Entry 8OWV (X-ray diffraction, 1.73 A resolution); this record covers chains EEE and BBB of the 3 polymer chains in the assembly.

Chain EEE:
Molecule: Spike protein S1
Organism: Severe acute respiratory syndrome coronavirus 2
UniProtKB: P0DTC2 (SPIKE_SARS2); residue numbers follow UniProt; this construct covers 331-532
Amino-acid sequence (209 residues; row label = number of the first residue in the row):
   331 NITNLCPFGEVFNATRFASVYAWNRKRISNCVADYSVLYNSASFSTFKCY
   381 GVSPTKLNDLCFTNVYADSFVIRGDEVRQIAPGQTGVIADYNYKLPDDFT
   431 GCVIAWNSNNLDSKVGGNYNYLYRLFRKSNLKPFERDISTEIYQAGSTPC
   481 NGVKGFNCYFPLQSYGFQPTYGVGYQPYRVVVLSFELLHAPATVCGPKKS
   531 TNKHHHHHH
Unresolved in the structure: 529-539
Sequence notes: conflict Val417 (Lys in P0DTC2); variant Lys484 (Glu in P0DTC2), Tyr501 (Asn in P0DTC2); expression tag (533-539)
Swiss-Prot annotation at these positions:
  - region: Arg403 to Asp405 (Integrin-binding motif), Asn448 to Phe456 (Immunodominant HLA epitope recognized by the CD8+)
  - glycosylation (N-linked (GlcNAc...) asparagine): Asn331 (complex), Asn343 (complex)
Disulfide bonds: Cys336-Cys361, Cys379-Cys432, Cys391-Cys525, Cys480-Cys488
Covalently attached groups: N-acetylglucosamine (NAG) linked to Asn343
Reported in the primary citation:
  - contacts within the chain: Arg403-Tyr505

Chain BBB:
Molecule: F2
Organism: Lama glama
Amino-acid sequence (132 residues; numbered 3 to 134; the number before each row is that of its first residue):
     3 QVQLVESGGGLVQAGGSLRLACIASGRTFHSYVMAWFRQAPGKEREFVAA
    53 ISWSSTPTYYGESVKGRFTISRDNAKNTVYLQMNRLKPEDTAVYFCAADR
   103 GESYYYTRPTEYEFWGQGTQVTVSSKHHHHHH
Unresolved in the structure: 128-134
Disulfide bonds: Cys24-Cys98

How chain EEE and chain BBB interact:
Pairs across the interface - 34 pairs, chain EEE then chain BBB:
  Tyr369(EEE) with Tyr106(BBB), hydrogen bond (backbone-side chain)
  Ser371(EEE) with Tyr107(BBB), hydrogen bond (backbone-side chain)
  Ala372(EEE) with Tyr107(BBB); Arg110(BBB), hydrogen bond (backbone-side chain)
  Phe374(EEE) with Tyr107(BBB); Arg110(BBB), hydrogen bond (backbone-side chain)
  Ser375(EEE) with Arg110(BBB), hydrogen bond (backbone-side chain); Glu113(BBB)
  Thr376(EEE) with Glu113(BBB), hydrogen bond
  Phe377(EEE) with Ser105(BBB), hydrogen bond (backbone-side chain); Tyr106(BBB), hydrogen bond (backbone-backbone); Tyr107(BBB), hydrophobic; Glu113(BBB), hydrogen bond (backbone-side chain)
  Lys378(EEE) with Asp101(BBB), salt bridge; Glu104(BBB); Glu113(BBB), hydrogen bond (side chain-backbone)
  Cys379(EEE) with Trp55(BBB); Gly103(BBB); Glu104(BBB), hydrogen bond (backbone-backbone)
  Tyr380(EEE) with Trp55(BBB), hydrophobic; Arg102(BBB); Gly103(BBB)
  Gly381(EEE) with Trp55(BBB)
  Val382(EEE) with Trp55(BBB)
  Ser383(EEE) with Pro59(BBB); Tyr61(BBB), hydrogen bond; Glu104(BBB), hydrogen bond
  Pro384(EEE) with Glu104(BBB); Ser105(BBB); Tyr106(BBB)
  Thr385(EEE) with Pro59(BBB); Tyr61(BBB)
  Pro412(EEE) with Arg102(BBB)
  Asp427(EEE) with Arg102(BBB), hydrogen bond (backbone-side chain)
Also at the interface, not in a pair above, chain EEE (18 interface residues in all): Gly413

Summary:
18 residues of chain EEE and 12 residues of chain BBB are in contact, with 14 hydrogen bonds and 1 salt
bridge. Among the polar pairs are Lys378(EEE)-Asp101(BBB), Tyr369(EEE)-Tyr106(BBB) and
Ser371(EEE)-Tyr107(BBB). Covalently linked N-acetylglucosamine: at Asn343(EEE). The paper reports contacts
within the chain involving Tyr505(EEE) and Arg403(EEE).
Here chain EEE is Spike protein S1 (Severe acute respiratory syndrome coronavirus 2) and chain BBB is F2 (Lama
glama). Entry 8OWV (H6 and F2 nanobodies bound to SARS-CoV-2 spike RBD) was determined by X-ray diffraction
together with 8OYT, 8OYU, 8OWT and 8OWW from the same study.
